2OCI - chain A; structure by X-ray diffraction, 1.90 A resolution.

# Chain A
Protein: Valacyclovir hydrolase
Organism: Homo sapiens
Notes: EC 3.1.-.-
UniProtKB: Q86WA6 (BPHL_HUMAN); residues 21-274 here correspond to UniProt positions 38-291 (UniProt number = residue number + 17)
Amino-acid sequence (254 residues; row label = number of the first residue in the row):
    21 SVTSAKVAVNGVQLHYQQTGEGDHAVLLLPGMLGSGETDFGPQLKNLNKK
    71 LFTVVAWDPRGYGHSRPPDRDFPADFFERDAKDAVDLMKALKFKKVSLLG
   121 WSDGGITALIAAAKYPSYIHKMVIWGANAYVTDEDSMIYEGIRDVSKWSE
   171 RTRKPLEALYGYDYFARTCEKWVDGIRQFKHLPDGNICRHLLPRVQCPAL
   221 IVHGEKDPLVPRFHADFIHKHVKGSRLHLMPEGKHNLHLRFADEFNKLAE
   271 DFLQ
Curated features (UniProtKB/Swiss-Prot):
  - active site: Ser122 (Nucleophile), Asp227 (Charge relay system), His255 (Charge relay system)
  - binding site (Mg(2+)): Asp204
  - site: Asp123 (Binding of alpha-amino group of substrate)
  - modified residue: Lys69 (N6-acetyllysine), Lys102 (N6-acetyllysine), Lys109 (N6-acetyllysine), Lys167 (N6-succinyllysine), Lys174 (N6-acetyllysine), Lys200 (N6-acetyllysine), Lys226 (N6-acetyllysine), Lys243 (N6-acetyllysine), Lys254 (N6-acetyllysine)
Metal / ion sites: Mn2+: Glu57, Asp78; Mg2+ near Asp204 (its only coordinating residue here)
Small-molecule neighbours: L-tyrosinamide (TYC): Gly51, Met52, Ser122, Asp123, Asn148, Asp155, Ile158, Tyr159, Ile162, Trp192, Leu229, Val230, His255
What the authors report for this chain:
  - binding site for L-tyrosinamide: Met52, Asp123, Gly146, Asn148, Asp155, Ile158, Tyr159, Ile162, Trp192, Leu229, Val230
  - contacts within the chain: Ser122-His255 (hydrogen bond), Asp123-Trp192 (hydrogen bond), Tyr82-Asp123 (water-mediated contact)
  - conformationally variable residues (side-chain flip): Ser122, Tyr159, Ile162, Ile196
  - specificity-determining residues: Asp123
  - catalytic residues: Ser122, Asp227, His255
  - mutagenesis - S122C, D227N, H255A: abolished catalytic activity
  - mutagenesis - D106N, D123A: abolished catalytic activity on alpha-amino acid benzyl esters
  - mutagenesis - D106N: increased catalytic activity on alpha-hydroxyl acid esters

# Overview
Ligands of chain A: L-tyrosinamide. Glu57 and Asp78 form the Mn2+ site. UniProt lists 3 active-site residues
and Mg2+-binding residue Asp204. The paper reports catalytic residues Ser122, Asp227 and His255; S122C, D227N
and H255A abolish catalytic activity; 5 substitutions were tested in all.
Chain A is Valacyclovir hydrolase (Homo sapiens); the structure, Crystal structure of valacyclovir hydrolase
complexed with a product analogue, was determined by X-ray diffraction, deposited together with 2OCG, 2OCK and
2OCL.
